PDB entry 8BMO | electron microscopy, 3.40 A resolution | chains C and B of the 21 polymer chains in the assembly

# Chain C (and B)
Name: Chaperonin GroEL
Source organism: Escherichia coli
Notes: EC 5.6.1.7; chain B of this document is another copy of the same molecule, construct and numbering; everything in this record applies to it too
UniProtKB: P0A6F5 (CH60_ECOLI); residue numbers follow UniProt; this construct covers 1-548
Amino-acid sequence (548 residues; row label = number of the first residue in the row):
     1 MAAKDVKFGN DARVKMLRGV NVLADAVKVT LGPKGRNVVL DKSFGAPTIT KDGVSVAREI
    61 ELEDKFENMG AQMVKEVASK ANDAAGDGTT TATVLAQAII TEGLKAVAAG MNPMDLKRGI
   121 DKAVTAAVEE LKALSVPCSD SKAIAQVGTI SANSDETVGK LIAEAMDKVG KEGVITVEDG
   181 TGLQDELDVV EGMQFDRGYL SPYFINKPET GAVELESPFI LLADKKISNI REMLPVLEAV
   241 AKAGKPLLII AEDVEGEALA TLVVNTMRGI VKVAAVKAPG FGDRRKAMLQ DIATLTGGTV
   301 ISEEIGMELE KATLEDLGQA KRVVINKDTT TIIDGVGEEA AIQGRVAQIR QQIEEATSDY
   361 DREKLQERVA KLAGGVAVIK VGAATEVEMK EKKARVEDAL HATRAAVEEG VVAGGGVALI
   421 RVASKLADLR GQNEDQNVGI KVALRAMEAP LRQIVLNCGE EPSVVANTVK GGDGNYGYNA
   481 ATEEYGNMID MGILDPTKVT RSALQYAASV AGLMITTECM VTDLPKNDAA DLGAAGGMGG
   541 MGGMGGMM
Unresolved in the structure: 1, 526-548
Residues lining bound ligands: ATP (adenosine-5'-triphosphate): Thr-30, Leu-31, Gly-32, Pro-33, Asp-52, Gly-53, Val-54, Asp-87, Gly-88, Thr-89, Thr-90, Thr-91, Ile-150, Asn-153, Gly-414, Gly-415, Gly-416, Ile-454, Tyr-478, Asn-479, Ala-480, Ala-481, Ile-493, Asp-495

# Interface between chain C and chain B
Residue-residue contacts (7):
  Arg-452(C) / Glu-461(B)  salt bridge
  Ser-463(C) / Glu-461(B)
  Ser-463(C) / Ser-463(B)
  Ser-463(C) / Val-464(B)
  Val-464(C) / Ser-463(B)
  Val-464(C) / Asn-467(B)
  Asn-467(C) / Val-464(B)

# In short
The chain C/chain B interface involves 4 residues from each chain; the contacts include 1 salt bridge. The
salt-bridged pair is Arg-452(C)/Glu-461(B). Ligands of chain C: ATP.
Chain C and chain B are both Chaperonin GroEL (Escherichia coli); the structure, Structure of GroEL:GroES
complex exhibiting ADP-conformation in trans ring obtained under the continuous turnover conditions, was
determined by electron microscopy (same publication as 8BKZ, 8BM0, 8BM1 and 8BMT).
